5MP9 - chains K and L of the 34 polymer chains in the assembly; structure by electron microscopy, 4.10 A resolution (low resolution: residue-level contacts below are approximate; hydrogen-bond / salt-bridge calls are withheld).

== Chain K ==
Molecule: 26S protease regulatory subunit 6B homolog
From: Saccharomyces cerevisiae (strain ATCC 204508 / S288c)
Reference sequence: P33298 (PRS6B_YEAST); residues 1-428 here = UniProt positions 1-428
Amino-acid sequence (428 residues; each row starts with the number of its first residue):
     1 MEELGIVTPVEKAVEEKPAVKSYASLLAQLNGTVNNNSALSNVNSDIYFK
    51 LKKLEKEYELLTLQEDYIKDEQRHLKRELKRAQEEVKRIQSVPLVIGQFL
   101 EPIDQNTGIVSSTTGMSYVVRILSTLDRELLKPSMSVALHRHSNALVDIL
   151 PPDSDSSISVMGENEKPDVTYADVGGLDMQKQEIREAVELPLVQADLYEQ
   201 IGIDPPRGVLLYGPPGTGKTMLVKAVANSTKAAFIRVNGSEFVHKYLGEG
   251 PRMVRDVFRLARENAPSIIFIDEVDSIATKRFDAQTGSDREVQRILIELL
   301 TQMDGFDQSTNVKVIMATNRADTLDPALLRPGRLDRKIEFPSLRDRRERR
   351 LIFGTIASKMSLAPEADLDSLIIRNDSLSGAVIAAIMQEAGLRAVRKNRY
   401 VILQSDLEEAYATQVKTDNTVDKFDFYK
Disordered / not traced: 1-39
Bound ions: Mg2+: Thr-220 (together with ATP)
Ligand contacts: ATP (adenosine-5'-triphosphate): Asp-173, Val-174, Gly-175, Gly-176, Pro-215, Gly-216, Thr-217, Gly-218, Lys-219, Thr-220, Met-221, Glu-273, Asn-319, Ile-352, Thr-355, Gly-380, Ala-381, Ala-384
Curated features (UniProtKB/Swiss-Prot):
  - binding site (ATP): Gly-213 to Thr-220
  - modified residue: Met-1 (N-acetylmethionine)
  - cross-link: Lys-280 (Glycyl lysine isopeptide (Lys-Gly) (interchain with G-Cter in ubiquitin))

== Chain L ==
Molecule: 26S protease subunit RPT4
From: Saccharomyces cerevisiae (strain ATCC 204508 / S288c)
Reference sequence: P53549 (PRS10_YEAST); residues 1-437 here = UniProt positions 1-437
Amino-acid sequence (437 residues; row label = number of the first residue in the row):
     1 MSEEQDPLLAGLGETSGDNHTQQSHEQQPEQPQETEEHHEEEPSRVDPEQ
    51 EAHNKALNQFKRKLLEHRRYDDQLKQRRQNIRDLEKLYDKTENDIKALQS
   101 IGQLIGEVMKELSEEKYIVKASSGPRYIVGVRNSVDRSKLKKGVRVTLDI
   151 TTLTIMRILPRETDPLVYNMTSFEQGEITFDGIGGLTEQIRELREVIELP
   201 LKNPEIFQRVGIKPPKGVLLYGPPGTGKTLLAKAVAATIGANFIFSPASG
   251 IVDKYIGESARIIREMFAYAKEHEPCIIFMDEVDAIGGRRFSEGTSADRE
   301 IQRTLMELLTQMDGFDNLGQTKIIMATNRPDTLDPALLRPGRLDRKVEIP
   351 LPNEAGRLEIFKIHTAKVKKTGEFDFEAAVKMSDGFNGADIRNCATEAGF
   401 FAIRDDRDHINPDDLMKAVRKVAEVKKLEGTIEYQKL
Disordered / not traced: 1-48, 437
Ligand contacts: ATP (adenosine-5'-triphosphate): Gly-182, Gly-184, Leu-186, Pro-224, Gly-225, Thr-226, Gly-227, Lys-228, Thr-229, Leu-230, Glu-282, Asn-328, Ile-360, His-364, Gly-388, Ala-389, Arg-392
Curated features (UniProtKB/Swiss-Prot):
  - binding site (ATP): Gly-222 to Thr-229
  - modified residue: Ser-2 (N-acetylserine)

== Interface between chain K and chain L ==
Residue-residue contacts (108):
  Val-92(K) with Lys-116(L); Val-129(L); Gly-130(L); Leu-153(L); Thr-154(L)
  Pro-93(K) with Ile-128(L); Thr-152(L)
  Leu-94(K) with Tyr-127(L); Ile-128(L)
  Val-95(K) with Arg-126(L)
  Ile-96(K) with Arg-126(L); Ile-128(L)
  Gln-98(K) with Arg-126(L)
  Thr-113(K) with Arg-126(L)
  Arg-141(K) with Tyr-127(L); Leu-153(L)
  Leu-150(K) with Ile-128(L)
  Pro-151(K) with Leu-112(L)
  Asp-153(K) with Lys-110(L)
  Ser-154(K) with Lys-110(L)
  Asp-155(K) with Met-109(L); Arg-126(L)
  Ser-156(K) with Met-109(L)
  Ser-157(K) with Met-109(L); Arg-126(L); Lys-142(L)
  Ser-159(K) with Lys-142(L)
  Pro-215(K) with Arg-339(L)
  Gly-216(K) with Arg-339(L)
  Thr-220(K) with Gly-314(L)
  Val-223(K) with Phe-315(L)
  Lys-224(K) with Gly-314(L); Phe-315(L); Asn-317(L)
  Arg-236(K) with Thr-310(L); Gly-314(L); Phe-315(L)
  Asn-238(K) with Thr-310(L); Gln-311(L)
  Gly-239(K) with Met-306(L)
  Ser-240(K) with Arg-264(L); Met-306(L); Glu-307(L)
  Glu-241(K) with Arg-264(L)
  Val-243(K) with Ile-256(L); Gly-257(L); Arg-303(L)
  His-244(K) with Ile-256(L)
  Lys-245(K) with Ile-256(L); Glu-258(L)
  Tyr-246(K) with Ser-122(L); Ser-123(L)
  Glu-249(K) with Arg-126(L)
  Arg-252(K) with Arg-126(L)
  Phe-270(K) with Phe-315(L)
  Asp-272(K) with Thr-310(L); Gly-314(L); Phe-315(L)
  Glu-273(K) with Met-306(L)
  Asp-275(K) with Met-306(L)
  Ser-276(K) with Gln-302(L); Arg-303(L); Met-306(L)
  Thr-279(K) with Arg-299(L)
  Lys-280(K) with Ser-292(L); Glu-293(L)
  Arg-281(K) with Glu-293(L); Arg-299(L)
  Asp-283(K) with Thr-295(L); Ser-296(L)
  Thr-286(K) with Ser-296(L)
  Gly-287(K) with Ile-256(L)
  Ser-288(K) with Ile-256(L); Glu-300(L)
  Asp-289(K) with Arg-299(L)
  Val-292(K) with Arg-303(L)
  Arg-320(K) with Arg-290(L); Gln-302(L); Asp-334(L)
  Asp-322(K) with Arg-290(L)
  Thr-323(K) with Arg-290(L); Ser-292(L)
  Met-360(K) with Val-210(L); Gly-211(L); Ile-212(L)
  Ser-361(K) with Arg-209(L); Val-210(L)
  Ala-381(K) with Arg-339(L); Pro-340(L)
  Ala-385(K) with Pro-340(L)
  Met-387(K) with Ile-212(L)
  Gln-388(K) with Ile-212(L); Lys-213(L); Pro-215(L); Asp-344(L)
  Glu-389(K) with Arg-345(L)
  Leu-392(K) with Glu-195(L); Phe-207(L); Arg-345(L)
  Val-395(K) with Leu-199(L); Ile-206(L)
  Arg-396(K) with Glu-195(L); Arg-345(L)
  Tyr-400(K) with Arg-209(L); Val-210(L)
  Gln-414(K) with Asp-344(L)
  Lys-416(K) with Lys-436(L)
  Asn-419(K) with Lys-436(L)
Interface residues without a listed pair, chain K (76 interface residues in all): Thr-114, Ala-138, Met-161, Pro-167, Ala-227, Phe-234, Asp-256, Val-274, Glu-291, Asn-319, Lys-359, Ala-384, Ile-402
Interface residues without a listed pair, chain L (61 interface residues in all): Ile-118, Gly-124, Pro-125, Glu-192, Pro-214, Tyr-221, Tyr-255, Leu-305, Ala-336, Gly-341

== Overview ==
76 residues of chain K and 61 residues of chain L are in contact. Bound to chain K: ATP. Ligands of chain L:
ATP. UniProt lists 8 ATP-binding residues on chain K; 8 ATP-binding residues on chain L.
Chain K is 26S protease regulatory subunit 6B homolog and chain L is 26S protease subunit RPT4, both from
Saccharomyces cerevisiae (strain ATCC 204508 / S288c); the structure, 26S proteasome in presence of ATP (s1),
was determined by electron microscopy (same publication as 5MPA, 5MPB, 5MPC, 5MPD and 5MPE).
